7NQF - chains A and C of the 3 polymer chains in the assembly; structure by X-ray diffraction, 2.02 A resolution.

# Chain A
Molecule: TPR_REGION domain-containing protein
Organism: Marinitoga sp. 1137
UniProt: H2J4R1 (H2J4R1_MARPK); numbering as in UniProt (aligned over 110-328)
Chain sequence (219 residues; each row starts with the number of its first residue):
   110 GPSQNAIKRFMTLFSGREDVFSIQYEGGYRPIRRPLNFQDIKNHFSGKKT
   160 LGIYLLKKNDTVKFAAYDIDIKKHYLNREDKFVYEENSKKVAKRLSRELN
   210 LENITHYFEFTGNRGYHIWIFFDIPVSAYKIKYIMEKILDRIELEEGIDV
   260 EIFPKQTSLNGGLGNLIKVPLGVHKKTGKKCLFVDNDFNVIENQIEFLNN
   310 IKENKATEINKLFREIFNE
Unresolved in the structure: 110
Covalently attached groups: covalent link Lys-277/Cys-290
Modified residues: Lys-277 (N-methyl-lysine; MLZ)
Sequence notes: variant Gly-110 (Ala in H2J4R1), Gln-148 (His in H2J4R1), Asn-152 (Asp in H2J4R1), Thr-214 (Ile in H2J4R1), Asn-319 (Asp in H2J4R1)
Ion coordination: Co2+ site 1: Asp-177, Asp-179, Glu-260 (shared with 1 residue of chain D); Co2+ site 2: Asp-177, Asp-179 (shared with 1 residue of chain D)
Reported in the primary citation:
  - binding site for CGTGDG (6-nt DNA): Arg-223, His-226, Lys-277
  - binding site for CGTGDG (6-nt DNA) (chain C): Tyr-138
  - conformationally variable residues (side-chain flip): Arg-223
  - specificity-determining residues: Glu-260 (proposed by the authors, not directly observed)
  - mutagenesis - D177A/D179A: abolished catalytic activity
  - mutagenesis - Y138A, K181A/K182A, R223A, H226A, E260A, F262A, K264A, K264A/Q265A/N274A, Q265A, N274A: decreased catalytic activity

# Chain C
Molecule: CGTGDG (6-nt DNA)
Sequence (6 nucleotides; numbered 1 to 6; the number before each row is that of its first residue):
     1 CGTGCG

# Interface between chain A and chain C
Pairs across the interface (18):
  Gly-136(A) with DC1(C), base contact
  Tyr-138(A) with DC1(C), base contact
  Arg-139(A) with DC1(C), sugar contact
  Pro-140(A) with DC1(C), sugar contact; DG2(C), sugar contact
  Arg-142(A) with DC1(C), phosphate contact; DG2(C), salt bridge to the phosphate
  Lys-264(A) with DG4(C), phosphate contact; DC5(C), salt bridge to the phosphate
  Gln-265(A) with DG4(C), phosphate contact
  Gly-271(A) with DT3(C), phosphate contact
  Leu-272(A) with DG2(C), sugar contact; DT3(C), hydrogen bond to the phosphate
  Gly-273(A) with DG2(C), phosphate contact; DT3(C), hydrogen bond to the phosphate
  Asn-274(A) with DG2(C), base contact; DT3(C), sugar contact; DG4(C), sugar contact
Also at the interface, not in a pair above, chain A (13 interface residues in all): Gly-137, Leu-268

# In short
The interface between chain A and chain C involves 13 residues on one side and 5 on the other, with 2 hydrogen
bonds and 2 salt bridges. Polar pairs include Leu-272(A)/DT3(C), Gly-273(A)/DT3(C) and Arg-142(A)/DG2(C). The
paper reports a binding site for CGTGDG (6-nt DNA) at Arg-223(A), His-226(A) and Lys-277(A); Y138A,
K181A/K182A and R223A of chain A, among others, reduce catalytic activity; 11 substitutions were tested in
all.
Chain A is TPR_REGION domain-containing protein (Marinitoga sp. 1137) and chain C is CGTGDG (6-nt DNA); the
structure, Prim-Pol Domain of CRISPR-associated Prim-Pol (CAPP) from Marinitoga sp. 1137 with dsDNA, was
determined by X-ray diffraction (same publication as 7NQD, 7NQE, 7P9J and 7QAZ).
